Entry 3FOL (X-ray diffraction, 2.50 A resolution); this record covers chains A and P of the 3 polymer chains in the assembly.

Chain A:
Molecule: MHC
Source organism: Mus musculus
Chain sequence (274 residues; row label = number of the first residue in the row):
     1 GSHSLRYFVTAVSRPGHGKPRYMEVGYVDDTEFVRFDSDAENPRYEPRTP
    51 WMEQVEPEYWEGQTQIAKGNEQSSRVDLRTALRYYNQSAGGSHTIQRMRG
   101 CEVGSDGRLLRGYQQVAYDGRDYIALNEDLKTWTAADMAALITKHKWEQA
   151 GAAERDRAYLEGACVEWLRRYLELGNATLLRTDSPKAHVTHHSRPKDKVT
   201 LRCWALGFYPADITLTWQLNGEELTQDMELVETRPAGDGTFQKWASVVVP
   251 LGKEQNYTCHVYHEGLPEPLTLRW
Cystine bridges: C101-C164, C203-C259

Chain P:
Molecule: 8 residue synthetic peptide
Chain sequence (8 residues; numbered 1 to 8; the number before each row is that of its first residue):
     1 VNDIFERI

Interface between chain A and chain P:
Residue-residue contacts (41; chain A residue first):
  L5(A) - V1(P)
  Y7(A) - V1(P)  hydrogen bond (side chain-backbone)
  Y7(A) - N2(P)  hydrogen bond (side chain-backbone)
  V9(A) - F5(P)  hydrophobic
  E24(A) - N2(P)  hydrogen bond
  Y45(A) - N2(P)
  Q63(A) - V1(P)
  Q63(A) - N2(P)  hydrogen bond (side chain-backbone)
  I66(A) - N2(P)
  I66(A) - D3(P)
  I66(A) - I4(P)
  N70(A) - N2(P)
  N70(A) - D3(P)  hydrogen bond (side chain-backbone)
  N70(A) - I4(P)
  N70(A) - F5(P)  hydrogen bond (side chain-backbone)
  S73(A) - R7(P)  hydrogen bond
  D77(A) - R7(P)
  D77(A) - I8(P)  hydrogen bond (side chain-backbone)
  T80(A) - I8(P)
  Y84(A) - I8(P)  hydrogen bond (side chain-backbone)
  R97(A) - F5(P)
  R97(A) - E6(P)  hydrogen bond (side chain-backbone)
  R97(A) - I8(P)
  R99(A) - N2(P)  hydrogen bond
  R99(A) - D3(P)  hydrogen bond (side chain-backbone)
  R99(A) - I4(P)
  R99(A) - F5(P)
  Q114(A) - F5(P)
  T143(A) - I8(P)  hydrogen bond (side chain-backbone)
  K146(A) - I8(P)
  W147(A) - E6(P)
  W147(A) - R7(P)  hydrogen bond (side chain-backbone)
  W147(A) - I8(P)  hydrophobic
  A150(A) - E6(P)
  A152(A) - E6(P)
  R155(A) - E6(P)  salt bridge
  Y159(A) - V1(P)  hydrogen bond (side chain-backbone)
  Y159(A) - N2(P)
  Y159(A) - D3(P)
  W167(A) - V1(P)  hydrophobic
  Y171(A) - V1(P)  hydrogen bond (side chain-backbone)
Interface residues without a listed pair, chain A (29 interface residues in all): Y22, Y59, V76, A81, Y123
Interface features reported in the paper:
  - specific contacts: L5(A)-V1(P) (backbone contact), Y7(A)-V1(P) (backbone contact), V9(A)-F5(P), E24(A)-N2(P) (hydrogen bond), Q63(A)-V1(P), N70(A)-F5(P), S73(A)-R7(P) (hydrogen bond), D77(A)-I8(P), T80(A)-I8(P) (backbone contact), Y84(A)-I8(P) (backbone contact), R97(A)-I8(P), R97(A)-F5(P), R97(A)-E6(P) (hydrogen bond), R99(A)-F5(P), R99(A)-D3(P) (hydrogen bond), R99(A)-I4(P) (hydrogen bond), R99(A)-N2(P) (hydrogen bond), Q114(A)-F5(P), T143(A)-I8(P), K146(A)-I8(P), W147(A)-I8(P) (backbone contact), Y159(A)-V1(P) (backbone contact), W167(A)-V1(P), Y171(A)-V1(P)

In short:
Chain A and chain P form an interface of 29 and 8 residues respectively; the contacts include 16 hydrogen
bonds and 1 salt bridge. Polar contacts include R155(A)-E6(P), Y7(A)-V1(P) and Y7(A)-N2(P). The paper
describes backbone contacts between L5(A) and V1(P), Y7(A) and V1(P) and T80(A) and I8(P) among others;
contacts between V9(A) and F5(P), Q63(A) and V1(P) and N70(A) and F5(P) among others; hydrogen bonds between
E24(A) and N2(P), S73(A) and R7(P) and R97(A) and E6(P) among others.
Chain A is MHC (Mus musculus) and chain P is 8 residue synthetic peptide; the structure, Crystal structure of
the Class I MHC Molecule H-2Kwm7 with a Single Self Peptide VNDIFERI, was determined by X-ray diffraction
together with 3FOM and 3FON from the same study.
